PDB entry 2BR8 | X-ray diffraction, 2.40 A resolution | chains A and E of the 10 polymer chains in the assembly

== Chain A (and E) ==
Name: Soluble acetylcholine receptor
Organism: Aplysia californica
Notes: chain E of this document is another copy of the same molecule, construct and numbering; everything in this record applies to it too
UniProt: Q8WSF8 (Q8WSF8_APLCA); residues 1-217 here correspond to UniProt positions 20-236 (UniProt number = residue number + 19)
Sequence (217 residues; numbered 1 to 217; the number before each row is that of its first residue):
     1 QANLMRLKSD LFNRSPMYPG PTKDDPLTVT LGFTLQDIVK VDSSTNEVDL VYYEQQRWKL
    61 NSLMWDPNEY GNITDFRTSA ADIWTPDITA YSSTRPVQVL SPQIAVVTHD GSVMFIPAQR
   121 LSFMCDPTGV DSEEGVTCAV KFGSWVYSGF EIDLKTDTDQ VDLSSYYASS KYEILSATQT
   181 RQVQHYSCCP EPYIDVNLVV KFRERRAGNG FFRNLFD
Not modelled in the structure: 206-217
Disulfide bonds: Cys125-Cys138, Cys188-Cys189
Sequence notes: conflict Val41 (Ala60 in Q8WSF8), Val136 (Ala155 in Q8WSF8)

== How chain A and chain E interact ==
Residue-residue contacts (45; chain A residue first):
  Gln1(A) - Pro19(E)
  Gln1(A) - Asp25(E)  hydrogen bond
  Leu4(A) - Pro19(E)  hydrophobic
  Leu4(A) - Thr22(E)
  Met5(A) - Pro16(E)  hydrophobic
  Met5(A) - Pro19(E)  hydrophobic
  Gln36(A) - Tyr91(E)  hydrogen bond (side chain-backbone)
  Gln36(A) - Ser92(E)
  Gln36(A) - Met124(E)
  Asp37(A) - Met124(E)
  Val39(A) - Thr45(E)
  Val39(A) - Glu47(E)
  Lys40(A) - Thr45(E)
  Val51(A) - Met124(E)  hydrophobic
  Tyr53(A) - Tyr91(E)  hydrogen bond (side chain-backbone)
  Tyr53(A) - Trp145(E)  hydrophobic
  Arg77(A) - Val146(E)  hydrogen bond (side chain-backbone)
  Arg77(A) - Tyr147(E)
  Arg77(A) - Glu151(E)  salt bridge
  Gln98(A) - Pro96(E)
  Val99(A) - Pro96(E)
  Leu100(A) - Thr89(E)
  Leu100(A) - Ser93(E)
  Leu100(A) - Arg95(E)
  Leu100(A) - Pro96(E)
  Ser101(A) - Trp145(E)
  Pro102(A) - Asp87(E)
  Pro102(A) - Thr89(E)
  Pro102(A) - Trp145(E)
  Ile104(A) - Asp87(E)
  Ile104(A) - Val146(E)  hydrophobic
  Ile116(A) - Trp145(E)  hydrogen bond (backbone-side chain)
  Ala118(A) - Trp145(E)  hydrophobic
  Arg120(A) - Glu47(E)  salt bridge
  Arg120(A) - Thr94(E)  hydrogen bond (side chain-backbone)
  Arg120(A) - Arg95(E)
  Tyr167(A) - Met124(E)
  Tyr167(A) - Cys125(E)
  Tyr167(A) - Asp126(E)  hydrogen bond (side chain-backbone)
  Ser169(A) - Asn46(E)
  Ser169(A) - Asp126(E)
  Ser170(A) - Asn46(E)
  Lys171(A) - Ser43(E)  hydrogen bond (side chain-backbone)
  Lys171(A) - Ser44(E)
  Lys171(A) - Asn46(E)
Also at the interface, not in a pair above, chain A (25 interface residues in all): Lys8, Tyr172
Also at the interface, not in a pair above, chain E (26 interface residues in all): Met17, Asn61

== In short ==
25 residues of chain A and 26 residues of chain E are in contact; the contacts include 8 hydrogen bonds and 2
salt bridges. Polar pairs include Arg77(A)-Glu151(E), Arg120(A)-Glu47(E) and Gln1(A)-Asp25(E).
Both chains are Soluble acetylcholine receptor (Aplysia californica). Entry 2BR8 (Crystal Structure of
Acetylcholine-binding Protein (AChBP) from Aplysia californica in complex with an alpha-conotoxin PnIA
variant) was determined by X-ray diffraction (same publication as 2BR7).
